7YQ5 - chains A and B of the 5 polymer chains in the assembly; structure by electron microscopy, 4.27 A resolution (low resolution: residue-level contacts below are approximate; hydrogen-bond / salt-bridge calls are withheld).

== Chain A ==
Name: Insulin A chain
Organism: Homo sapiens
UniProtKB: P01308 (INS_HUMAN); residues 1-21 here correspond to UniProt positions 90-110 (UniProt number = residue number + 89)
Sequence (21 residues; row label = number of the first residue in the row):
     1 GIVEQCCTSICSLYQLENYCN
Disulfide bonds: Cys6-Cys11

== Chain B ==
Name: Insulin, isoform 2
Organism: Homo sapiens
UniProtKB: F8WCM5 (INSR2_HUMAN); residues 3-27 here correspond to UniProt positions 27-51 (UniProt number = residue number + 24)
Sequence (25 residues; row label = number of the first residue in the row):
     3 NQHLCGSHLVEALYLVCGERGFFYT

== How chain A and chain B interact ==
Disulfides between the chains: Cys7(A)-Cys7(B), Cys20(A)-Cys19(B)
Pairs across the interface (18; chain A residue first):
  Ile2(A) - Leu11(B)
  Cys6(A) - Leu6(B)
  Cys6(A) - Cys7(B)
  Cys7(A) - His5(B)
  Cys7(A) - Cys7(B)  disulfide
  Ile10(A) - Gln4(B)
  Leu16(A) - Leu6(B)
  Leu16(A) - Val18(B)
  Glu17(A) - Arg22(B)
  Tyr19(A) - Phe25(B)
  Cys20(A) - Leu15(B)
  Cys20(A) - Cys19(B)  disulfide
  Cys20(A) - Gly23(B)
  Cys20(A) - Phe24(B)
  Asn21(A) - Arg22(B)
  Asn21(A) - Gly23(B)
  Asn21(A) - Phe24(B)
  Asn21(A) - Phe25(B)
Other interface residues (no listed pair), chain A (10 interface residues in all): Ser9

== In short ==
The interface between chain A and chain B involves 10 residues on one side and 12 on the other, with 2
disulfide bonds.
Here chain A is Insulin A chain and chain B is Insulin, isoform 2, both from Homo sapiens. Entry 7YQ5 (human
insulin receptor bound with A62 DNA aptamer and insulin) was determined by electron microscopy together with
7YQ3, 7YQ4, 7YQ6 and 8GUY from the same study.
